Entry 5VAY (X-ray diffraction, 1.80 A resolution); this record covers chains A and E.

[Chain A]
Molecule: Apoptosis regulator Bcl-2 -- Bcl-2-like protein 1 Chimera
Source organism: Homo sapiens
Reference sequence: chimeric construct of P10415, Q07817: residues 1-75 from P10415 (BCL2_HUMAN) positions 1-34 (offset varies); residues 76-91 from Q07817 positions 29-44 (UniProt number = residue number - 47); residues 92-207 from P10415 (BCL2_HUMAN) positions 92-207 (same numbers)
Sequence (168 residues; each row starts with the number of its first residue; note: 41 numbers in that range are skipped by the numbering (no residue carries them; nothing is unmodelled there); numbers below 1 keep their minus sign (Gly-1 is residue -1)):
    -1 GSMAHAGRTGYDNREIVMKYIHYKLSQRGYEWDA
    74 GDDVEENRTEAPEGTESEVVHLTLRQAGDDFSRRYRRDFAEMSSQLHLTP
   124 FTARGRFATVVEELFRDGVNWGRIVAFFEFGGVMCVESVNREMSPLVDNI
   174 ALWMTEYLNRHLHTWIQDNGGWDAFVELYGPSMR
Disordered / not traced: 74-89, 207
Sequence notes: expression tag (-1 to 0)
Swiss-Prot annotation at these positions:
  - motif: Asp10 to Trp30 (BH4), Val93 to Arg107 (BH3), Glu136 to Gly155 (BH1), Thr187 to Tyr202 (BH2)
  - site: Asp75 (Cleavage)
  - region: Val92 to Arg107 (Required for interaction with SEPTIN4 isoform ARTS. Required XIAP-mediated ubiquitination and apoptosis)

[Chain E]
Molecule: Beclin-1
Reference sequence: Q14457 (BECN1_HUMAN); residue numbers follow UniProt; this construct covers 105-130
Sequence (26 residues; numbered 105 to 130; the number before each row is that of its first residue):
   105 DGGDMENLSRRLKVTGDLFDIMSGQT
Disordered / not traced: 105-107, 129-130
Sequence notes: engineered mutation Asp108 (Thr in Q14457)
Swiss-Prot annotation at these positions:
  - modified residue: Thr119 (Phosphothreonine)

[Interface between chain A and chain E]
Pairs across the interface (37; chain A residue first):
  Asp103(A) with Phe123(E)
  Phe104(A) with Thr119(E); Gly120(E); Phe123(E)
  Arg107(A) with Phe123(E)
  Tyr108(A) with Leu112(E); Arg115(E); Thr119(E)
  Phe112(A) with Arg115(E); Thr119(E)
  Met115(A) with Leu112(E), hydrophobic; Leu116(E), hydrophobic
  Gln118(A) with Met109(E)
  Leu119(A) with Met109(E)
  Arg129(A) with Met109(E)
  Val133(A) with Met109(E), hydrophobic; Ser113(E); Leu116(E), hydrophobic
  Glu136(A) with Ser113(E); Lys117(E), salt bridge
  Leu137(A) with Lys117(E)
  Arg139(A) with Lys117(E)
  Asp140(A) with Lys117(E), salt bridge
  Asn143(A) with Asp121(E), hydrogen bond; Asp124(E)
  Trp144(A) with Asp124(E)
  Gly145(A) with Gly120(E); Asp124(E), hydrogen bond (backbone-side chain)
  Arg146(A) with Lys117(E); Asp121(E), salt bridge
  Ala149(A) with Leu116(E)
  Phe153(A) with Leu112(E), hydrophobic; Leu116(E), hydrophobic
  Leu201(A) with Ser127(E)
  Tyr202(A) with Phe123(E); Asp124(E), hydrogen bond; Ser127(E)
Other interface residues (no listed pair), chain A (27 interface residues in all): Ala100, Ala113, His120, Thr132, Met206
Other interface residues (no listed pair), chain E (14 interface residues in all): Asp108, Met126

[Summary]
27 residues of chain A face 14 of chain E across their interface; the contacts include 3 hydrogen bonds and 3
salt bridges. Polar contacts include Glu136(A)-Lys117(E), Asp140(A)-Lys117(E) and Arg146(A)-Asp121(E).
Chain A is Apoptosis regulator Bcl-2 -- Bcl-2-like protein 1 Chimera (Homo sapiens) and chain E is Beclin-1;
the structure, Bcl-2 complex with Beclin 1 T108D BH3 domain, was determined by X-ray diffraction.
